Entry 7E4Z (X-ray diffraction, 2.69 A resolution); this record covers chains C and E of the 6 polymer chains in the assembly.

[Chain C]
Protein: Tubulin alpha-1B chain
From: Bos taurus
UniProtKB: P81947 (TBA1B_BOVIN); residues 1-440 here = UniProt positions 1-440
Amino-acid sequence (440 residues; each row starts with the number of its first residue):
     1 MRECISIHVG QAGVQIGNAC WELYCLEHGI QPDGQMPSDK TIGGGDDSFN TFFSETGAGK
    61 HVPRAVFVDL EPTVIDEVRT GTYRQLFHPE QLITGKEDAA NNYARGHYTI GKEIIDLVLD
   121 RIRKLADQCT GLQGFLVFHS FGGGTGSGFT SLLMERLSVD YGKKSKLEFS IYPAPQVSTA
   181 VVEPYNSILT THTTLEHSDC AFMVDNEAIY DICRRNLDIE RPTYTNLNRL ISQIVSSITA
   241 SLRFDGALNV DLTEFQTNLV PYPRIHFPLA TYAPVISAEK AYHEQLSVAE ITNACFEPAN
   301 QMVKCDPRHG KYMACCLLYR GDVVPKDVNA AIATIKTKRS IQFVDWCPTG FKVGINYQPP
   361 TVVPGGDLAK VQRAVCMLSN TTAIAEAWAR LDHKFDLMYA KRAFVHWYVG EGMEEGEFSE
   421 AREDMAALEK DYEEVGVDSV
Ion coordination: Ca2+: D39, T41, G44, E55
Small-molecule neighbours: GTP (guanosine-5'-triphosphate): G10, Q11, A12, Q15, I16, D69, D98, A99, A100, N101, S140, G142, G143, G144, T145, G146, I171, P173, V177, S178, T179, E183, N206, Y224, L227, N228, I231

[Chain E]
Protein: Stathmin-4
From: Rattus norvegicus
UniProtKB: P63043 (STMN4_RAT); residues 6-143 here correspond to UniProt positions 50-187 (UniProt number = residue number + 44)
Amino-acid sequence (138 residues; numbered 6 to 143; the number before each row is that of its first residue):
     6 MEVIELNKCT SGQSFEVILK PPSFDGVPEF NASLPRRRDP SLEEIQKKLE AAEERRKYQE
    66 AELLKHLAEK REHEREVIQK AIEENNNFIK MAKEKLAQKM ESNKENREAH LAAMLERLQE
   126 KDKHAEEVRK NKELKEEA
Not modelled in the structure: 29-43
Curated features (UniProtKB/Swiss-Prot):
  - modified residue: S46 (Phosphoserine)

[Chain C / chain E interface]
Contacting residue pairs (28; chain C residue first):
  H107(C) - K104(E)
  H107(C) - M105(E)
  Y108(C) - K104(E)
  Y108(C) - M105(E)  hydrophobic
  Y108(C) - N108(E)
  T109(C) - R112(E)
  K112(C) - M105(E)
  E155(C) - L101(E)
  E155(C) - K104(E)  salt bridge
  R156(C) - L101(E)
  S158(C) - F93(E)
  S158(C) - I94(E)
  V159(C) - I94(E)
  V159(C) - K98(E)
  G162(C) - I94(E)
  K163(C) - N90(E)
  K163(C) - F93(E)
  H197(C) - F93(E)
  V409(C) - H115(E)  hydrogen bond (backbone-side chain)
  G410(C) - R112(E)
  E411(C) - N108(E)  hydrogen bond (backbone-side chain)
  E411(C) - R112(E)  salt bridge
  G412(C) - N108(E)  hydrogen bond (backbone-side chain)
  G412(C) - N111(E)  hydrogen bond (backbone-side chain)
  G412(C) - R112(E)
  M413(C) - N108(E)
  E414(C) - S107(E)  hydrogen bond
  E414(C) - N111(E)  hydrogen bond
Other interface residues (no listed pair), chain C (20 interface residues in all): L152, T193, E196
Other interface residues (no listed pair), chain E (13 interface residues in all): A97

[Overview]
The interface between chain C and chain E involves 20 residues on one side and 13 on the other; the contacts
include 6 hydrogen bonds and 2 salt bridges. Among the polar pairs are E155(C)-K104(E), E411(C)-R112(E) and
V409(C)-H115(E). Ligands of chain C: GTP.
Here chain C is Tubulin alpha-1B chain (Bos taurus) and chain E is Stathmin-4 (Rattus norvegicus). Entry 7E4Z
(Crystal structure of tubulin in complex with Maytansinol) was determined by X-ray diffraction, deposited
together with 7E4Q and 7E4R.
